PDB entry 6MOH | X-ray diffraction, 3.20 A resolution | chains C and D of the 4 polymer chains in the assembly

[Chain C (and D)]
Molecule: Erythropoietin receptor
From: Homo sapiens
Notes: chain D of this document is another copy of the same molecule, construct and numbering; everything in this record applies to it too
Reference sequence: P19235 (EPOR_HUMAN); residues 8-225 here correspond to UniProt positions 32-249 (UniProt number = residue number + 24)
Amino-acid sequence (229 residues; each row starts with the number of its first residue):
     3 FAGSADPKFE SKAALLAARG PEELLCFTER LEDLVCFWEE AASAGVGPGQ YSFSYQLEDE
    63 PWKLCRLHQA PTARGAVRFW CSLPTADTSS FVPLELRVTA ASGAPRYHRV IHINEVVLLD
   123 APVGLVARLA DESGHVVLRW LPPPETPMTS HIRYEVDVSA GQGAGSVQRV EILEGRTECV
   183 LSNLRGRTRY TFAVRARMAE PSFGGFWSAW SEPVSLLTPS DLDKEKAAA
Disordered / not traced: 3-6, 135-136, 163-168, 218-231 (chain D: 3-6, 163-167, 223-231)
Differences from the reference sequence: expression tag (3-7, 226-231); conflict Gln-52 (Asn76 in P19235), Gln-164 (Asn188 in P19235)
Cystine bridges: Cys-28/Cys-38, Cys-67/Cys-83
Curated features (UniProtKB/Swiss-Prot):
  - motif: Trp-209 to Ser-213 (WSXWS motif)
  - site: Phe-93 (Required for ligand binding)
What the authors report for this chain:
  - conformationally variable residues (domain motion): Ile-113 to Leu-120

[Interface between chain C and chain D]
Pairs across the interface (4):
  Gln-170(C) / Leu-175(D)
  Val-172(C) / Leu-175(D)  hydrophobic
  Leu-175(C) / Ser-184(D)
  Asn-185(C) / Gly-177(D)
Also at the interface, not in a pair above, chain C (6 interface residues in all): Arg-171, Ser-184
Also at the interface, not in a pair above, chain D (5 interface residues in all): Glu-176, Arg-178

[In short]
The interface between chain C and chain D involves 6 residues on one side and 5 on the other. From the paper:
conformational variability at Ile-113(C).
Both chains are Erythropoietin receptor (Homo sapiens). Entry 6MOH (Dimeric DARPin C_R3 complex with EpoR) was
determined by X-ray diffraction, deposited together with 6MOE, 6MOF, 6MOI, 6MOJ, 6MOK and 6MOL.
